Entry 1WM6 (X-ray diffraction, 2.40 A resolution); this record covers chains A and C of the 4 polymer chains in the assembly.

Chain A (and C):
Protein: phenylacetic acid degradation protein PaaI
Source organism: Thermus thermophilus HB8
Notes: chain C of this document is another copy of the same molecule, construct and numbering; everything in this record applies to it too
Reference sequence: Q5SJP3 (Q5SJP3_THET8); residues 1-136 here = UniProt positions 1-136
Sequence (136 residues; numbered 1 to 136; the number before each row is that of its first residue):
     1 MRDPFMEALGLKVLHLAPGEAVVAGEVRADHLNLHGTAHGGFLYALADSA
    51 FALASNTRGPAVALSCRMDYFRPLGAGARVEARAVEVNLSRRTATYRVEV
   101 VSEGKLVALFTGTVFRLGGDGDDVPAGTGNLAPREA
Unresolved in the structure: 118-136

Interface between chain A and chain C:
Residue-residue contacts - 69 pairs, chain A then chain C:
  Met1(A) with Leu34(C)
  Arg2(A) with Leu34(C)
  Asp3(A) with Leu32(C); Asn33(C); Leu34(C), hydrogen bond (side chain-backbone); His39(C)
  Pro4(A) with Ala29(C); Asp30(C); Leu32(C); Asn33(C)
  Phe5(A) with Leu9(C), hydrophobic; Asp30(C); His31(C); Leu32(C), hydrogen bond (backbone-backbone); His39(C); Gly41(C); Phe42(C)
  Ala8(A) with Asp30(C)
  Ala29(A) with Pro4(C)
  Asp30(A) with Pro4(C); Phe5(C); Ala8(C)
  His31(A) with Phe5(C)
  Leu32(A) with Asp3(C); Pro4(C); Phe5(C), hydrogen bond (backbone-backbone)
  Asn33(A) with Asp3(C); Pro4(C)
  Leu34(A) with Met1(C); Arg2(C); Asp3(C)
  His39(A) with Asp3(C), salt bridge; Phe5(C); Asp48(C), salt bridge; Ser49(C), hydrogen bond
  Gly40(A) with Tyr44(C); Asp48(C)
  Gly41(A) with Phe5(C); Asp48(C), hydrogen bond (backbone-side chain)
  Phe42(A) with Phe5(C)
  Tyr44(A) with Gly40(C); Tyr44(C), hydrophobic; Tyr70(C), hydrogen bond
  Asp48(A) with His39(C), salt bridge; Gly40(C); Gly41(C), hydrogen bond (side chain-backbone)
  Ser49(A) with His39(C), hydrogen bond
  Asn56(A) with His35(C)
  Ala63(A) with Tyr70(C)
  Leu64(A) with Met68(C); Asp69(C); Tyr70(C), hydrogen bond (backbone-backbone)
  Ser65(A) with Arg67(C), hydrogen bond; Met68(C); Asp69(C), hydrogen bond
  Cys66(A) with Cys66(C); Arg67(C); Met68(C), hydrogen bond (backbone-backbone)
  Arg67(A) with Ser65(C), hydrogen bond; Cys66(C)
  Met68(A) with Tyr44(C); Leu64(C); Ser65(C); Cys66(C), hydrogen bond (backbone-backbone)
  Asp69(A) with Leu64(C); Ser65(C), hydrogen bond
  Tyr70(A) with Tyr44(C), hydrogen bond; Ala63(C); Leu64(C), hydrogen bond (backbone-backbone)
Other interface residues (no listed pair), chain A (32 interface residues in all): Met6, Leu9, Ala45, Leu53
Other interface residues (no listed pair), chain C (30 interface residues in all): Ala45

Overview:
The interface between chain A and chain C involves 32 residues on one side and 30 on the other; the contacts
include 17 hydrogen bonds and 3 salt bridges. Among the polar pairs are His39(A)-Asp3(C), His39(A)-Asp48(C)
and Asp3(A)-Leu34(C).
Chain A and chain C are both phenylacetic acid degradation protein PaaI (Thermus thermophilus HB8); the
structure, Crystal structure of TT0310 protein from Thermus thermophilus HB8, was determined by X-ray
diffraction (same publication as 1WLU, 1WLV, 1WN3 and 1J1Y).
